PDB entry 1JK8 | X-ray diffraction, 2.40 A resolution | chains B and C of the 3 polymer chains in the assembly

== Chain B ==
Protein: MHC class II HLA-DQ8
From: Homo sapiens
Notes: fragment: beta chain (DQB1*0302)
UniProtKB: O19714 (O19714_HUMAN); residues 3-192 here correspond to UniProt positions 24-213 (UniProt number = residue number + 21)
Chain sequence (190 residues; numbered 3 to 192; the number before each row is that of its first residue):
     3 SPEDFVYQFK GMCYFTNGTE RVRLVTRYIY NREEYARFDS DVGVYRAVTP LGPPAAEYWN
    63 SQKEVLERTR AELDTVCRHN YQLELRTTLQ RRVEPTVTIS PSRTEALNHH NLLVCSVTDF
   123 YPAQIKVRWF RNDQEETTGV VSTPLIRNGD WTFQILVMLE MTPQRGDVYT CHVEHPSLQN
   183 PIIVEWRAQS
Cystine bridges: Cys15-Cys79, Cys117-Cys173

== Chain C ==
Protein: insulin B peptide
Notes: fragment: peptide (9-SHLVEALYLVCGERG-23)
Chain sequence (14 residues; each row starts with the number of its first residue):
     1 LVEALYLVCG ERGG

== How chain B and chain C interact ==
Pairs across the interface (31):
  Phe11(B) with Tyr6(C), hydrophobic; Val8(C), hydrophobic
  Gly13(B) with Tyr6(C)
  Met14(B) with Tyr6(C), hydrogen bond (backbone-side chain)
  Cys15(B) with Tyr6(C), hydrogen bond
  Leu26(B) with Tyr6(C), hydrophobic
  Thr28(B) with Tyr6(C)
  Tyr30(B) with Val8(C), hydrophobic; Cys9(C), hydrogen bond (side chain-backbone)
  Tyr37(B) with Glu11(C), hydrogen bond
  Tyr47(B) with Cys9(C), hydrogen bond
  Ala57(B) with Glu11(C)
  Tyr60(B) with Gly10(C); Arg12(C)
  Trp61(B) with Cys9(C); Gly10(C), hydrogen bond (side chain-backbone)
  Val67(B) with Cys9(C), hydrophobic
  Glu74(B) with Tyr6(C); Leu7(C), hydrogen bond (side chain-backbone)
  Thr77(B) with Ala4(C)
  Val78(B) with Leu5(C); Tyr6(C), hydrophobic
  Cys79(B) with Tyr6(C), hydrogen bond
  His81(B) with Val2(C), hydrogen bond (side chain-backbone); Ala4(C)
  Asn82(B) with Glu3(C); Ala4(C), hydrogen bond (side chain-backbone)
  Leu85(B) with Leu1(C); Val2(C); Glu3(C)
  Arg88(B) with Leu1(C)
Also at the interface, not in a pair above, chain B (22 interface residues in all): Pro56

== Summary ==
The interface between chain B and chain C involves 22 residues on one side and 12 on the other; the contacts
include 10 hydrogen bonds. Polar pairs include Met14(B)-Tyr6(C), Cys15(B)-Tyr6(C) and Tyr30(B)-Cys9(C).
Here chain B is MHC class II HLA-DQ8 (Homo sapiens) and chain C is insulin B peptide. Entry 1JK8 (Crystal
structure of a human insulin peptide-HLA-DQ8 complex) was determined by X-ray diffraction.
